Entry 1A54 (X-ray diffraction, 1.60 A resolution); this record covers chain A.

# Chain A
Name: Phosphate-binding protein PstS
From: Escherichia coli
UniProtKB: A0A4S1QQS5 (A0A4S1QQS5_ECOLX); residues 1-321 here correspond to UniProt positions 26-346 (UniProt number = residue number + 25)
Chain sequence (321 residues; numbered 1 to 321; the number before each row is that of its first residue):
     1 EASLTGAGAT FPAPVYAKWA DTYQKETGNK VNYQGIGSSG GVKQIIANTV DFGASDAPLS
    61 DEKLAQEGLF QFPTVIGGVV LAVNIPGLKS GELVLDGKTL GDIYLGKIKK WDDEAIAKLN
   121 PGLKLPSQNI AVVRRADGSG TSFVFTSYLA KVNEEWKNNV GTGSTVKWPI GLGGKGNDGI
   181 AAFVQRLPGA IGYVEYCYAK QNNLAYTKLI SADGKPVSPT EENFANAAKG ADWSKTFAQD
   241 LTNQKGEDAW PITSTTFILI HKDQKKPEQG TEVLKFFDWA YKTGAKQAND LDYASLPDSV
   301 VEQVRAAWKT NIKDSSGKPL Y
Sequence notes: engineered mutation Cys197 (Ala222 in A0A4S1QQS5)
Ligand contacts:
  - dihydrogenphosphate ion (2HP): Ala9, Thr10, Phe11, Gly37, Ser38, Asp56, Arg135, Ser139, Gly140, Thr141, Asn177
  - MDC (N-[2-(1-maleimidyl)ethyl]-7-diethylaminocoumarin-3-carboxamide): Ala13, Pro14, Ala17, Tyr33, Gln34, Gly35, Tyr196, Cys197, Tyr198, Lys200, Gln201, Leu291, Asp292, Tyr293

# In short
Chain A binds dihydrogenphosphate ion and compound MDC.
Chain A is Phosphate-binding protein PstS (Escherichia coli); the structure, Phosphate-binding protein mutant
A197C labelled with a coumarin fluorophore and bound to dihydrogenphosphate ion, was determined by X-ray
diffraction (same publication as 1A55).
